PDB entry 3QXU | X-ray diffraction, 1.80 A resolution | chain A

[Chain A]
Protein: Anti-Methotrexate CDR1-3 Graft
From: Lama Glama
Chain sequence (126 residues; each row starts with the number of its first residue; note: 5 numbers in that range are skipped by the numbering (no residue carries them; nothing is unmodelled there)):
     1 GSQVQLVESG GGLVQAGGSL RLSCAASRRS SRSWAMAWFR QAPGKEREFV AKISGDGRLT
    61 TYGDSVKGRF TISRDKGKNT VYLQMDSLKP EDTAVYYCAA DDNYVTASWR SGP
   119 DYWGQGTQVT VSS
Disordered / not traced: 1-2
Disulfides: Cys-24/Cys-98

[Summary]
Chain A is Anti-Methotrexate CDR1-3 Graft (Lama Glama); the structure, Free Structure of an Anti-Methotrexate
CDR1-3 Graft VHH Antibody, was determined by X-ray diffraction (same publication as 3QXV, 3QXW and 3QXT).
